6W6G - chains D and N of the 7 polymer chains in the assembly; structure by electron microscopy, 3.10 A resolution.

== Chain D ==
Protein: Chaperone protein ClpB
Source organism: Mycobacterium tuberculosis
UniProtKB: P9WPD0 (CLPB_MYCTO); numbering as in UniProt (aligned over 1-848)
Sequence (848 residues; numbered 1 to 848; the number before each row is that of its first residue):
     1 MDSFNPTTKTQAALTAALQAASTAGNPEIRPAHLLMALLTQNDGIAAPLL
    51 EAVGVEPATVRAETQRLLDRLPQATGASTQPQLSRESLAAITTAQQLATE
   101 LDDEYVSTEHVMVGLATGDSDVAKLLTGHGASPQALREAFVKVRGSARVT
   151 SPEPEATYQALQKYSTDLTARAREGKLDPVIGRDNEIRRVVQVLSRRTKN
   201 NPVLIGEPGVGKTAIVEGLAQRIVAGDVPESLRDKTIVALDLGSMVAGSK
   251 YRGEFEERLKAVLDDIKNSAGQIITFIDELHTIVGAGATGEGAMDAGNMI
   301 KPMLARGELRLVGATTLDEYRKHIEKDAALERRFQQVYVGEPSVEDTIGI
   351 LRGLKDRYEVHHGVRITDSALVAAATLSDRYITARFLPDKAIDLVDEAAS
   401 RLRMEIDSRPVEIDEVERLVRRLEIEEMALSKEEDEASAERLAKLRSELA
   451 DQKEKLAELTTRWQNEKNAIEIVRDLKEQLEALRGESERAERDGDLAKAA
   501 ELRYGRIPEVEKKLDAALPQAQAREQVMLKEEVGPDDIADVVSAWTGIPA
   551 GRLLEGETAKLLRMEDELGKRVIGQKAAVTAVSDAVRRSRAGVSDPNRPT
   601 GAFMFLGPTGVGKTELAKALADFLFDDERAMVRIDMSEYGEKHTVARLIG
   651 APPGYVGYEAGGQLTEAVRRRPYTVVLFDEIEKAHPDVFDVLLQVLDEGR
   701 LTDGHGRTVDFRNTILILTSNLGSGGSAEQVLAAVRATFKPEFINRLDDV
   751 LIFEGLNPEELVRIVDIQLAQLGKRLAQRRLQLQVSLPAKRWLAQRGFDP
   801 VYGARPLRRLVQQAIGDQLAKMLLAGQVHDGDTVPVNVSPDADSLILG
Unresolved in the structure: 1-158, 289-294, 411-529, 846-848
Small-molecule neighbours:
  - ATP-gamma-S (AGS; phosphothiophosphoric acid-adenylate ester), molecule 1: Asp178, Pro179, Val180, Ile181, Arg183, Pro208, Gly209, Val210, Gly211, Lys212, Thr213, Ala214, Glu279, Thr316, Ile350, Leu354, Pro388, Asp389, Ile392
  - ATP-gamma-S (AGS), molecule 2: Ala329, Arg332, Arg333
  - ATP-gamma-S (AGS), molecule 3: Arg571, Val572, Ile573, Thr609, Gly610, Val611, Gly612, Lys613, Thr614, Glu615, Glu680, Asn721, Leu756, Ile764, Gln768, Ala804, Arg805, Arg808
Curated features (UniProtKB/Swiss-Prot):
  - binding site (ATP): Gly206 to Thr213, Gly607 to Thr614
From the paper describing this entry:
  - mutagenesis - L18R, S22R, L88R, T92R: unchanged catalytic activity (ATP hydrolysis)
  - mutagenesis - R365A, D368R, E434K, E436R: unchanged catalytic activity (ClpB ATPase activity)
  - mutagenesis - R422A: abolished catalytic activity on refold a protein substrate
  - mutagenesis - L18R, L88R, R365A, D368R, E436R, L496A, Y504A: abolished catalytic activity
  - mutagenesis - E434K: decreased catalytic activity on aggregated luciferase reactivation
  - mutagenesis - Q11R, T15R: abolished expression
  - mutagenesis - S22R, T92R: decreased catalytic activity on aggregate luciferase reactivation
  - mutagenesis - R503A: unchanged catalytic activity

== Chain N ==
Protein: Substrate
Source organism: Mycobacterium tuberculosis
Sequence (33 residues; row label = number of the first residue in the row; X marks 33 residues of unknown identity (built as UNK)):
     1 XXXXXXXXXXXXXXXXXXXXXXXXXXXXXXXXX
Unresolved in the structure: 27-33

== How chain D and chain N interact ==
Interface residues of chain D (facing chain N), 6 residues: Tyr251, Arg252, Ala288, Gly654, Tyr655, Val656

== In short ==
Chain D and chain N make no direct contact in this assembly. Chain D binds 3 copies of ATP-gamma-S. UniProt
lists 16 ATP-binding residues on chain D. From the paper: L18R, L88R and R365A of chain D, among others,
abolish catalytic activity; Q11R and T15R of chain D abolish expression; 14 substitutions were tested in all.
Chain D is Chaperone protein ClpB and chain N is Substrate, both from Mycobacterium tuberculosis; the
structure, The Mycobacterium tuberculosis ClpB disaggregase hexamer structure in conformation I in the
presence of DnaK chaperone ..., was determined by electron microscopy together with 6W6H, 6W6I and 6W6J from
the same study.
